4GEM - chains A and B; structure by X-ray diffraction, 2.21 A resolution.

== Chain A (and B) ==
Name: Mitochondrial cardiolipin hydrolase
From: Drosophila melanogaster
Notes: EC 3.1.4.-; fragment: DmZuc; chain B of this document is another copy of the same molecule, construct and numbering; everything in this record applies to it too
Reference sequence: Q9VKD7 (ZUC_DROME); residue numbers follow UniProt; this construct covers 41-253
Sequence (220 residues; row label = number of the first residue in the row):
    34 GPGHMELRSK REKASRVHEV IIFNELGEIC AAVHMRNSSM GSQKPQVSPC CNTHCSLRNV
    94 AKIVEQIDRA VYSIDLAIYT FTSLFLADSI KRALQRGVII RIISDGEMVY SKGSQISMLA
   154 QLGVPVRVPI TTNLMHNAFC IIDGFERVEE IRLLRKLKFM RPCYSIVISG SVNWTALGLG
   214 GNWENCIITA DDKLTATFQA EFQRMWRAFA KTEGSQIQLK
Unresolved in the structure: 34-43, 75-81, 245-253 (chain B: 34-48, 68-75, 246-253)
Sequence notes: expression tag (34-40); engineered mutation Ala171 (Lys in Q9VKD7)
Bound ions: Zn2+: Cys63, His67, Cys83, Cys88
From the paper describing this entry:
  - mutagenesis - H169A, N206A, N215A: abolished catalytic activity
  - catalytic residues: His169 (proposed by the authors, not directly observed)

== How chain A and chain B interact ==
Residue-residue contacts (66; chain A residue first):
  His51(A) - Asp224(B)  salt bridge
  His51(A) - Lys226(B)  hydrogen bond (backbone-side chain)
  His51(A) - Leu227(B)
  Val53(A) - Thr230(B)
  Val53(A) - Phe231(B)  hydrophobic
  Ile55(A) - Thr230(B)
  Ile55(A) - Glu234(B)
  Phe56(A) - Asn170(B)
  Asn57(A) - Glu234(B)  hydrogen bond
  Asn57(A) - Arg237(B)
  Glu58(A) - Arg237(B)  salt bridge
  Glu58(A) - Phe242(B)
  Leu59(A) - Arg237(B)
  His87(A) - Arg237(B)
  Pro162(A) - Trp216(B)  hydrophobic
  Thr164(A) - Trp216(B)
  Asn166(A) - Gly213(B)  hydrogen bond (side chain-backbone)
  Asn166(A) - Gly214(B)
  Asn166(A) - Asn215(B)
  Asn166(A) - Trp216(B)
  Leu167(A) - Asn215(B)  hydrogen bond (backbone-side chain)
  Leu167(A) - Trp216(B)  hydrogen bond (backbone-backbone)
  Met168(A) - Trp216(B)  hydrophobic
  His169(A) - Ser204(B)
  His169(A) - Val205(B)
  His169(A) - Trp216(B)  hydrogen bond (backbone-backbone)
  His169(A) - Glu217(B)  salt bridge
  Asn170(A) - Trp216(B)  hydrogen bond (backbone-backbone)
  Asn170(A) - Glu217(B)  hydrogen bond (side chain-backbone)
  Asn170(A) - Asn218(B)  hydrogen bond
  Ser204(A) - His169(B)
  Ser204(A) - Gly203(B)
  Val205(A) - His169(B)
  Val205(A) - Val205(B)
  Gly213(A) - Asn166(B)  hydrogen bond (backbone-side chain)
  Gly214(A) - Asn166(B)  hydrogen bond (backbone-side chain)
  Asn215(A) - Asn166(B)
  Asn215(A) - Leu167(B)  hydrogen bond (side chain-backbone)
  Trp216(A) - Pro162(B)  hydrophobic
  Trp216(A) - Thr164(B)
  Trp216(A) - Asn166(B)
  Trp216(A) - Leu167(B)  hydrogen bond (backbone-backbone)
  Trp216(A) - Met168(B)  hydrophobic
  Trp216(A) - His169(B)  hydrogen bond (backbone-backbone)
  Trp216(A) - Asn170(B)  hydrogen bond (backbone-backbone)
  Trp216(A) - Phe242(B)
  Glu217(A) - His169(B)  salt bridge
  Glu217(A) - Asn170(B)  hydrogen bond (backbone-side chain)
  Asn218(A) - Asn170(B)  hydrogen bond
  Asn218(A) - Phe231(B)
  Ile220(A) - Phe231(B)  hydrophobic
  Asp224(A) - His51(B)  salt bridge
  Lys226(A) - His51(B)
  Leu227(A) - His51(B)
  Leu227(A) - Val53(B)  hydrophobic
  Thr230(A) - Val53(B)
  Phe231(A) - Val53(B)  hydrophobic
  Phe231(A) - Asn218(B)
  Glu234(A) - Ile55(B)
  Glu234(A) - Asn57(B)  hydrogen bond
  Arg237(A) - Asn57(B)
  Arg237(A) - Glu58(B)  salt bridge
  Arg237(A) - Leu59(B)
  Arg237(A) - His87(B)
  Ala241(A) - Glu58(B)
  Phe242(A) - Trp216(B)
Also at the interface, not in a pair above, chain A (39 interface residues in all): Glu52, Phe172, Ser202, Gly203, Asn206, Met238
Also at the interface, not in a pair above, chain B (36 interface residues in all): Ser202, Asn206, Ile220, Met238, Ala241

== In short ==
Chain A and chain B form an interface of 39 and 36 residues respectively, with 18 hydrogen bonds and 6 salt
bridges. Polar pairs include His51(A)-Asp224(B), Glu58(A)-Arg237(B) and His169(A)-Glu217(B). Cys63(A),
His67(A), Cys83(A) and Cys88(A) form the Zn2+ site. From the paper: the catalytic residue His169(A); H169A,
N206A and N215A of chain A abolish catalytic activity.
Chain A and chain B are both Mitochondrial cardiolipin hydrolase (Drosophila melanogaster); the structure,
Crystal structure of Zucchini (K171A), was determined by X-ray diffraction together with 4GEN from the same
study.
